PDB entry 8U7Z | electron microscopy, 2.97 A resolution | chains B1 and K2 of the 15 polymer chains in the assembly

# Chain B1
Protein: Guanine nucleotide-binding protein G(I)/G(S)/G(T) subunit beta-1
From: Homo sapiens
UniProtKB: P62873 (GBB1_HUMAN); residues 1-340 here = UniProt positions 1-340
Chain sequence (340 residues; numbered 1 to 340; the number before each row is that of its first residue):
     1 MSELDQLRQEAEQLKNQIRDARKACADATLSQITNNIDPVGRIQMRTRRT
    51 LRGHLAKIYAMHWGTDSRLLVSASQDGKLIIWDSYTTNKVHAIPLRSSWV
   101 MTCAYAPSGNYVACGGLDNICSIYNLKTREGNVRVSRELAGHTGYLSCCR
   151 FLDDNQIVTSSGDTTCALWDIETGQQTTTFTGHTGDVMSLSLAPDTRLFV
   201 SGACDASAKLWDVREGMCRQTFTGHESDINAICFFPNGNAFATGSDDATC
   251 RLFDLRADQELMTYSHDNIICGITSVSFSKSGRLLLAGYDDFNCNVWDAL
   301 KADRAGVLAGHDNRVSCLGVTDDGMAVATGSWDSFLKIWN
Disordered / not traced: 1
Swiss-Prot annotation at these positions:
  - modified residue: Ser2 (N-acetylserine), His266 (Phosphohistidine)
  - natural variant: Leu30 (L30F: In MRD42; uncertain significance), Arg52 (R52G: In MRD42), Gly64 (G64V: In MRD42), Asp76 (D76E: In MRD42; D76G: In MRD42), Gly77 (G77S: In MRD42), Lys78 (K78R: In MRD42), Ile80 (I80N: In MRD42; I80T: In MRD42), His91 (H91R: In MRD42; uncertain significance), Ala92 (A92T: In MRD42), Pro94 (P94S: In MRD42), Leu95 (L95P: In MRD42), Arg96 (R96L: In MRD42), 5 further natural variant entries in UniProt
Reported in the primary citation:
  - conformationally variable residues (order/disorder transition): Asn125 to Arg134
  - mutagenesis - K78E, K89E, A92D: abolished catalytic activity (ubiquitylation activity)
  - mutagenesis - K78E, K89E, A92D: abolished catalytic activity with BTB/POZ domain-containing protein KCTD5 (chain K2)
  - post-translational modification sites: Lys23

# Chain K2
Protein: BTB/POZ domain-containing protein KCTD5
From: Homo sapiens
UniProtKB: Q9NXV2 (KCTD5_HUMAN); numbering as in UniProt (aligned over 1-234)
Chain sequence (234 residues; numbered 1 to 234; the number before each row is that of its first residue):
     1 MAENHCELLSPARGGIGAGLGGGLCRRCSAGLGALAQRPGSVSKWVRLNV
    51 GGTYFLTTRQTLCRDPKSFLYRLCQADPDLDSDKDETGAYLIDRDPTYFG
   101 PVLNYLRHGKLVINKDLAEEGVLEEAEFYNITSLIKLVKDKIRERDSKTS
   151 QVPVKHVYRVLQCQEEELTQMVSTMSDGWKFEQLVSIGSSYNYGNEDQAE
   201 FLCVVSKELHNTPYGTASEPSEKAKILQERGSRM
Disordered / not traced: 1-151, 234
Swiss-Prot annotation at these positions:
  - modified residue: Ala2 (N-acetylalanine), Ser10 (Phosphoserine)
Reported in the primary citation:
  - mutagenesis - F128A, L161R: abolished catalytic activity (ubiquitylation activity)
  - mutagenesis - L209*: decreased catalytic activity (activity)
  - mutagenesis - L161R: abolished catalytic activity with Guanine nucleotide-binding protein G(I)/G(S)/G(T) subunit beta-1 (chain B1)
  - mutagenesis - L209* (10-fold): decreased binding to Guanine nucleotide-binding protein G(I)/G(S)/G(T) subunit beta-1 (chain B1)
  - mutagenesis - L209*: decreased catalytic activity with Guanine nucleotide-binding protein G(I)/G(S)/G(T) subunit beta-1 (chain B1)
  - mutagenesis - F128A: unchanged binding to Gbeta 

# Chain B1 / chain K2 interface
Residue-residue contacts (5):
  Leu55(B1) - Thr169(K2)
  Ala56(B1) - Thr169(K2)
  Gln75(B1) - Gln170(K2)
  Asp76(B1) - Thr169(K2)  hydrogen bond
  Asp76(B1) - Ser173(K2)
Interface residues without a listed pair, chain B1 (5 interface residues in all): Ser98
Interface residues without a listed pair, chain K2 (4 interface residues in all): Glu166
Interface features reported in the paper:
  - interface residues, chain B1: Leu55(B1), Asp76(B1)
  - hot spots on chain B1 (mutagenesis) - K78E, K89E, A92D: abolished binding to BTB/POZ domain-containing protein KCTD5 (chain K2)
  - interface residues, chain K2: Thr169(K2), Ser173(K2)
  - hot spots on chain K2 (mutagenesis) - L161R: abolished binding to Guanine nucleotide-binding protein G(I)/G(S)/G(T) subunit beta-1 (chain B1)

# Summary
The interface between chain B1 and chain K2 involves 5 residues on one side and 4 on the other; the contacts
include 1 hydrogen bond. The hydrogen-bonded pair is Asp76(B1)-Thr169(K2). From the paper: K78E, K89E and A92D
of chain B1 abolish catalytic activity (ubiquitylation activity); interface residues Leu55(B1), Asp76(B1) and
Thr169(K2) among others; 6 substitutions were tested in all.
Here chain B1 is Guanine nucleotide-binding protein G(I)/G(S)/G(T) subunit beta-1 and chain K2 is BTB/POZ
domain-containing protein KCTD5, both from Homo sapiens. Entry 8U7Z (KCTD5/Cullin3/Gbeta1gamma2 Complex: Local
Refinment of KCTD5(CTD)/Gbeta1gamma2) was determined by electron microscopy (same publication as 8U80, 8U81,
8U82, 8U83 and 8U84).
